Entry 9FAQ (electron microscopy, 2.90 A resolution); this record covers chains B and C of the 8 polymer chains in the assembly.

== Chain B ==
Protein: Gamma-aminobutyric acid receptor subunit beta-3
Organism: Homo sapiens
UniProt: P28472 (GBRB3_HUMAN); residues 9-447 here correspond to UniProt positions 34-472 (UniProt number = residue number + 25)
Amino-acid sequence (439 residues; row label = number of the first residue in the row):
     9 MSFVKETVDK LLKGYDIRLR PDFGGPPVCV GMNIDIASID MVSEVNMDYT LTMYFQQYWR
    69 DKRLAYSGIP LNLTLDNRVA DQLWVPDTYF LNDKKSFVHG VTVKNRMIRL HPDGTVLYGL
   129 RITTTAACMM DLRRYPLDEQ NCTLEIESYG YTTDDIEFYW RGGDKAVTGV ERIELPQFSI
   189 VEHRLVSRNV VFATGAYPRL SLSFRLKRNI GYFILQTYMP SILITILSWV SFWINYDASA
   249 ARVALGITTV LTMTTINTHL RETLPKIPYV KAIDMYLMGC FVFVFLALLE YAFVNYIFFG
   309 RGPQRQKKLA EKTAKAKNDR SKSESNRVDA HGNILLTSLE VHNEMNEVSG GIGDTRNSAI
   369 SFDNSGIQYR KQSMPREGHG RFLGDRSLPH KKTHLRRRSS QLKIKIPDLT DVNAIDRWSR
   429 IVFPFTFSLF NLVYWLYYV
Unresolved in the structure: 315-418
Disulfides: Cys-136/Cys-150
Glycans and other covalent adducts: N-acetylglucosamine (NAG) linked to Asn-80
Ligand contacts: phosphatidylglycerol (PGW; (1R)-2-{[(S)-{[(2S)-2,3-dihydroxypropyl]oxy}(hydroxy)phosphoryl]oxy}-1-[(hexadecanoyloxy)methyl]ethyl (9Z)-octadec-9-enoate): Ser-187, Asn-217, Ile-218, Gly-219, Ile-222, Leu-223, Met-227, Pro-228, Ile-230, Leu-231, Trp-443
Curated features (UniProtKB/Swiss-Prot):
  - binding site (benzamidine): Asp-95 to Tyr-97, Glu-155 to Tyr-157, Phe-200
  - binding site (4-aminobutanoate): Tyr-97, Glu-155, Tyr-157, Thr-202
  - binding site (histamine): Tyr-97, Ser-156, Tyr-157, Thr-202
  - glycosylation (N-linked (GlcNAc...) asparagine): Asn-80, Asn-149

== Chain C ==
Protein: Isoform 2 of Gamma-aminobutyric acid receptor subunit gamma-2
Organism: Homo sapiens
UniProt: P18507 (GBRG2_HUMAN); residues 27-428 here correspond to UniProt positions 66-467 (UniProt number = residue number + 39)
Amino-acid sequence (403 residues; each row starts with the number of its first residue):
    27 VTVILNNLLE GYDNKLRPDI GVKPTLIHTD MYVNSIGPVN AINMEYTIDI FFAQTWYDRR
    87 LKFNSTIKVL RLNSNMVGKI WIPDTFFRNS KKADAHWITT PNRMLRIWND GRVLYTLRLT
   147 IDAECQLQLH NFPMDEHSCP LEFSSYGYPR EEIVYQWKRS SVEVGDTRSW RLYQFSFVGL
   207 RNTTEVVKTT SGDYVVMSVY FDLSRRMGYF TIQTYIPCTL IVVLSWVSFW INKDAVPART
   267 SLGITTVLTM TTLSTIARKS LPKVSYVTAM DLFVSVCFIF VFSALVEYGT LHYFVSNRKP
   327 SKDKDKKKKN PAPTIDIRPR SATIQMNNAT HLQERDEEYG YECLDGKDCA SFFCCFEDCR
   387 TGAWRHGRIH IRIAKMDSYA RIFFPTAFCL FNLVYWVSYL YLG
Unresolved in the structure: 324-368, 386-395
Disulfides: Cys-151/Cys-165
Glycans and other covalent adducts: N-acetylglucosamine (NAG) linked to Asn-208
Modified / non-standard residues: Cys-380 (S-palmitoyl-L-cysteine; P1L); Cys-381 (S-palmitoyl-L-cysteine; P1L); Cys-385 (S-palmitoyl-L-cysteine; P1L)
Differences from the reference sequence: expression tag (429)
Ligand contacts:
  - phosphatidylglycerol (PGW; (1R)-2-{[(S)-{[(2S)-2,3-dihydroxypropyl]oxy}(hydroxy)phosphoryl]oxy}-1-[(hexadecanoyloxy)methyl]ethyl (9Z)-octadec-9-enoate): Ser-280, Ser-291, Val-293, Val-300, Ser-301, Phe-304, Ile-305
  - 1,2-dilauroyl-sn-glycero-3-phosphate (PX2): Val-249, Trp-252, Trp-256, Ser-404, Arg-407, Ile-408, Pro-411
Curated features (UniProtKB/Swiss-Prot):
  - glycosylation (N-linked (GlcNAc...) asparagine): Asn-90, Asn-208

== Interface between chain B and chain C ==
Residue-residue contacts (93):
  Met-9(B) / Arg-43(C)
  Met-9(B) / Ile-46(C)  hydrophobic
  Met-9(B) / Arg-86(C)
  Val-12(B) / Leu-42(C)  hydrophobic
  Lys-13(B) / Gly-37(C)  hydrogen bond (side chain-backbone)
  Lys-13(B) / Asp-39(C)
  Lys-13(B) / Leu-42(C)
  Leu-20(B) / Lys-41(C)
  Ser-46(B) / Glu-150(C)
  Asp-48(B) / Lys-117(C)
  Tyr-62(B) / Phe-112(C)  hydrophobic
  Tyr-62(B) / Arg-114(C)
  Tyr-62(B) / Tyr-172(C)  hydrophobic
  Gln-64(B) / Thr-216(C)  hydrogen bond
  Gln-64(B) / Ser-217(C)  hydrogen bond
  Asn-80(B) / Glu-178(C)
  Thr-82(B) / Gly-173(C)
  Thr-82(B) / Tyr-174(C)
  Thr-82(B) / Glu-178(C)  hydrogen bond
  Leu-83(B) / Tyr-174(C)
  Asp-84(B) / Lys-41(C)  hydrogen bond (backbone-backbone)
  Asp-84(B) / Tyr-174(C)
  Arg-86(B) / Asn-40(C)
  Arg-86(B) / Gly-104(C)  hydrogen bond (side chain-backbone)
  Arg-86(B) / Ile-106(C)
  Phe-105(B) / Lys-117(C)
  His-107(B) / Ser-116(C)
  His-107(B) / Lys-117(C)
  Val-109(B) / Thr-111(C)
  Val-109(B) / Phe-112(C)
  Val-109(B) / Ala-119(C)
  Val-109(B) / Asp-120(C)
  Val-109(B) / Leu-145(C)  hydrophobic
  Thr-110(B) / Thr-111(C)  hydrogen bond (side chain-backbone)
  Thr-110(B) / Arg-129(C)
  Val-111(B) / Asp-110(C)
  Asn-113(B) / Phe-112(C)
  Asn-113(B) / Tyr-172(C)
  Arg-114(B) / Asp-110(C)
  Arg-114(B) / Tyr-172(C)
  Met-115(B) / Tyr-172(C)  hydrophobic
  Met-115(B) / Gly-173(C)
  Met-115(B) / Ser-217(C)
  Arg-117(B) / Gly-173(C)  hydrogen bond (side chain-backbone)
  Arg-117(B) / Pro-175(C)
  Arg-117(B) / Ser-217(C)  hydrogen bond (side chain-backbone)
  Arg-117(B) / Tyr-220(C)  hydrogen bond
  Gly-127(B) / Tyr-172(C)
  Leu-128(B) / Tyr-172(C)  hydrogen bond (backbone-side chain)
  Arg-129(B) / Phe-112(C)
  Arg-129(B) / Phe-113(C)
  Arg-129(B) / Arg-114(C)  hydrogen bond (side chain-backbone)
  Arg-129(B) / Ser-116(C)  hydrogen bond (side chain-backbone)
  Arg-129(B) / Tyr-172(C)  hydrogen bond (backbone-side chain)
  Glu-182(B) / Gln-152(C)
  Pro-184(B) / Lys-289(C)
  Pro-184(B) / Val-290(C)  hydrophobic
  Pro-184(B) / Ser-291(C)
  Gln-185(B) / Lys-289(C)
  Asn-217(B) / Ser-291(C)
  Gly-219(B) / Ser-291(C)  hydrogen bond (backbone-side chain)
  Tyr-220(B) / Arg-284(C)
  Tyr-220(B) / Lys-289(C)
  Tyr-220(B) / Val-290(C)
  Tyr-220(B) / Ser-291(C)  hydrogen bond (backbone-side chain)
  Leu-223(B) / Asp-297(C)
  Leu-223(B) / Ser-301(C)
  Gln-224(B) / Arg-284(C)
  Leu-231(B) / Phe-304(C)  hydrophobic
  Leu-231(B) / Phe-308(C)
  Ile-232(B) / Val-273(C)  hydrophobic
  Ile-234(B) / Phe-308(C)  hydrophobic
  Leu-235(B) / Val-273(C)  hydrophobic
  Leu-235(B) / Phe-308(C)  hydrophobic
  Leu-235(B) / Leu-311(C)  hydrophobic
  Trp-241(B) / Tyr-319(C)
  Ile-242(B) / His-318(C)
  Asn-243(B) / His-318(C)
  Ala-248(B) / Pro-263(C)  hydrophobic
  Ala-249(B) / Val-262(C)  hydrophobic
  Ala-249(B) / Pro-263(C)  hydrophobic
  Ala-249(B) / Thr-266(C)
  Ala-252(B) / Ser-267(C)
  Leu-253(B) / Thr-266(C)
  Leu-253(B) / Ile-270(C)  hydrophobic
  Thr-256(B) / Ile-270(C)
  Thr-257(B) / Ile-270(C)
  Leu-259(B) / Leu-274(C)  hydrophobic
  Thr-260(B) / Leu-274(C)
  Thr-260(B) / Thr-277(C)
  Ile-264(B) / Thr-277(C)
  His-267(B) / Thr-281(C)
  Thr-271(B) / Lys-289(C)
Interface residues without a listed pair, chain B (66 interface residues in all): Val-16, Met-49, Tyr-66, Leu-81, Asn-85, Val-87, Gln-90, Lys-112, Thr-131, Ile-218, Val-238, Ala-246, Thr-263, Leu-272, Arg-428
Interface residues without a listed pair, chain C (62 interface residues in all): Tyr-38, Pro-44, Asp-45, Asn-69, Phe-78, Pro-109, Ala-121, Leu-143, Ile-305, Val-312, Gly-315

== Overview ==
The interface between chain B and chain C involves 66 residues on one side and 62 on the other; the contacts
include 16 hydrogen bonds. Polar pairs include Lys-13(B)/Gly-37(C), Gln-64(B)/Thr-216(C) and
Gln-64(B)/Ser-217(C). Phosphatidylglycerol is bound between chain B and chain C.
Chain B is Gamma-aminobutyric acid receptor subunit beta-3 and chain C is Isoform 2 of Gamma-aminobutyric acid
receptor subunit gamma-2, both from Homo sapiens; the structure, CryoEM structure of human full-length
alpha1beta3gamma2 GABA(A)R in complex with GARLH4, the TMD of Neuroligin2 and ..., was determined by electron
microscopy.
